PDB entry 3OX5 | X-ray diffraction, 2.90 A resolution | chain A

Chain A:
Name: Calcium-binding protein 1
Source organism: Homo sapiens
UniProtKB: Q9NZU7 (CABP1_HUMAN); residues 16-167 here correspond to UniProt positions 219-370 (UniProt number = residue number + 203)
Chain sequence (153 residues; numbered 15 to 167; the number before each row is that of its first residue):
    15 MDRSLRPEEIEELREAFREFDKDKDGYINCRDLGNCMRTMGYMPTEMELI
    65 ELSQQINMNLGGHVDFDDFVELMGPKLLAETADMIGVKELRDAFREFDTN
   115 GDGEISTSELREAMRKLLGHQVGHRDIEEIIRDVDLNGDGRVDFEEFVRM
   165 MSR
Sequence notes: expression tag (15)
Bound ions: Ca2+ site 1: Asp-112, Asn-114, Asp-116, Glu-118, Glu-123; Ca2+ site 2: Asp-149, Asn-151, Asp-153, Arg-155, Glu-160
Curated features (UniProtKB/Swiss-Prot):
  - binding site (Ca(2+)): Asp-35, Asp-37, Asp-39, Tyr-41, Asp-46, Asp-112, Asn-114, Asp-116, Glu-118, Glu-123, Asp-149, Leu-150, Asn-151, Asp-153, Gly-154, Arg-155, Asp-157, Glu-160
  - binding site (Mg(2+)): Asp-35, Asp-37, Asp-39, Tyr-41
  - modified residue: Ser-120 (Phosphoserine)
What the authors report for this chain:
  - mutagenesis - E94A: unchanged binding to CaV1.2 IQ domain

Overview:
The Ca2+ site 1 is built by Asp-112, Asn-114, Asp-116, Glu-118 and Glu-123. The Ca2+ site 2 is built by
Asp-149, Asn-151, Asp-153, Arg-155 and Glu-160. From UniProt: 18 Ca2+-binding residues and 4 Mg2+-binding
residues. The paper reports that E94A leaves binding to CaV1.2 IQ domain unchanged.
Chain A is Calcium-binding protein 1 (Homo sapiens); the structure, Crystal Structure of the calcium sensor
calcium-binding protein 1 (CaBP1), was determined by X-ray diffraction, deposited together with 3OX6.
